Entry 9M84 (electron microscopy, 3.61 A resolution); this record covers chains C and G of the 7 polymer chains in the assembly.

== Chain C ==
Name: DNA-directed RNA polymerase subunit beta
Organism: Streptomyces coelicolor A3(2)
Notes: EC 2.7.7.6
UniProtKB: Q9L0L0 (RPOB_STRCO); residues 1-1161 here = UniProt positions 1-1161
Chain sequence (1161 residues; row label = number of the first residue in the row):
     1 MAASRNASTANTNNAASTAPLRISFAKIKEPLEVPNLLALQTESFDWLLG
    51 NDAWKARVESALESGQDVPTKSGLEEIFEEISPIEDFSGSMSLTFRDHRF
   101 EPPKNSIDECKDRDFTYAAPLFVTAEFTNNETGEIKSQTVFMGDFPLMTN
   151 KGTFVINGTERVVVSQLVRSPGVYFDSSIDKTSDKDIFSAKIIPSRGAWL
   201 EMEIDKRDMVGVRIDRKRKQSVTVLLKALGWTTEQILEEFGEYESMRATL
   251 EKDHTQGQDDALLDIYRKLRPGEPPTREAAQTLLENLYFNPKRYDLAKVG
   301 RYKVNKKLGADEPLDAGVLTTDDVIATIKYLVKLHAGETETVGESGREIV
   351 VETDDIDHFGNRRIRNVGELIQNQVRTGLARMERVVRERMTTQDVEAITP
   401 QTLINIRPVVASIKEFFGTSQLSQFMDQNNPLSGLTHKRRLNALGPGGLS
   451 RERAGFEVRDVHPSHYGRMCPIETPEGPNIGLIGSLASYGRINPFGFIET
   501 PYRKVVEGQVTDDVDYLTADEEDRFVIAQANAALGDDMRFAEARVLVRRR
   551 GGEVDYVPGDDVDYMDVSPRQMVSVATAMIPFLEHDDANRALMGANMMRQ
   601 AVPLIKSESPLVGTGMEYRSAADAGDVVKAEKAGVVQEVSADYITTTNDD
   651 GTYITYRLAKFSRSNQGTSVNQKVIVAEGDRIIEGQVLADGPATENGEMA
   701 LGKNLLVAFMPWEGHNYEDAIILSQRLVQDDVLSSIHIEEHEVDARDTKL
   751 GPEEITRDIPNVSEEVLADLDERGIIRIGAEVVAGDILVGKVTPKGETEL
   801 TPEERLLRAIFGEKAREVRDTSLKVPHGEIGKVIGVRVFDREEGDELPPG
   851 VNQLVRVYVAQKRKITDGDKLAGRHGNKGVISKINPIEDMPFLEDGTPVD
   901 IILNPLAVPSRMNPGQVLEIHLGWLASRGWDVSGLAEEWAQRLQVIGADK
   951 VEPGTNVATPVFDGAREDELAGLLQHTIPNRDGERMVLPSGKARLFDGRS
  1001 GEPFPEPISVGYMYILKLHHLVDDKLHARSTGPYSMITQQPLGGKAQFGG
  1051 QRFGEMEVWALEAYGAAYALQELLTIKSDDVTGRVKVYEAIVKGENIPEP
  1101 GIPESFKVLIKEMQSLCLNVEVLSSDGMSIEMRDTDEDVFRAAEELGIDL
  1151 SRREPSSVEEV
Not modelled in the structure: 1-15, 1132-1161

== Chain G ==
Molecule: 31-nt DNA strand
Organism: Streptomyces coelicolor A3(2)
Sequence (31 nucleotides; row label = number of the first residue in the row):
     1 CGAGGAACTCCACTGGAGTAGGATGCGTCAT
Not modelled in the structure: 15-18

== Chain C / chain G interface ==
Residue-residue contacts (15; chain C residue first):
  Asn-157(C) / DA20(G)  hydrogen bond to the phosphate
  Arg-207(C) / DG5(G)  salt bridge to the phosphate
  Arg-207(C) / DA6(G)  salt bridge to the phosphate
  Arg-381(C) / DG22(G)  hydrogen bond to the base
  Arg-407(C) / DG22(G)  hydrogen bond to the phosphate
  Arg-407(C) / DA23(G)  salt bridge to the phosphate
  Ala-411(C) / DG22(G)  sugar contact
  Lys-414(C) / DA20(G)  hydrogen bond to the base
  Lys-414(C) / DG21(G)  hydrogen bond to the sugar
  Gly-418(C) / DT19(G)  sugar contact
  Thr-419(C) / DT19(G)  base contact
  Thr-419(C) / DA20(G)  hydrogen bond to the base
  Arg-451(C) / DT14(G)  sugar contact
  Glu-452(C) / DC13(G)  base contact
  Glu-452(C) / DT14(G)  hydrogen bond to the base
Other interface residues (no listed pair), chain C (12 interface residues in all): Arg-218, Val-385
Other interface residues (no listed pair), chain G (11 interface residues in all): DA7, DT24

== Overview ==
12 residues of chain C face 11 of chain G across their interface, with 7 hydrogen bonds and 3 salt bridges.
Polar contacts include Arg-381(C)/DG22(G), Lys-414(C)/DA20(G) and Thr-419(C)/DA20(G).
Here chain C is DNA-directed RNA polymerase subunit beta and chain G is a 31-nt DNA strand, both from
Streptomyces coelicolor A3(2). Entry 9M84 (Cryo-EM structure of Streptomyces coelicolor sigma factor shbA
transcription initiation complex with shbA promoter) was determined by electron microscopy together with 9ISN
from the same study.
